8AGC - chains E and F of the 9 polymer chains in the assembly; structure by electron microscopy, 3.10 A resolution.

== Chain E ==
Molecule: Dolichyl-diphosphooligosaccharide--protein glycosyltransferase subunit 1
Source organism: Saccharomyces cerevisiae
Reference sequence: A0A6A5PXA1 (A0A6A5PXA1_YEASX); residue numbers follow UniProt; this construct covers 1-476
Sequence (476 residues; row label = number of the first residue in the row):
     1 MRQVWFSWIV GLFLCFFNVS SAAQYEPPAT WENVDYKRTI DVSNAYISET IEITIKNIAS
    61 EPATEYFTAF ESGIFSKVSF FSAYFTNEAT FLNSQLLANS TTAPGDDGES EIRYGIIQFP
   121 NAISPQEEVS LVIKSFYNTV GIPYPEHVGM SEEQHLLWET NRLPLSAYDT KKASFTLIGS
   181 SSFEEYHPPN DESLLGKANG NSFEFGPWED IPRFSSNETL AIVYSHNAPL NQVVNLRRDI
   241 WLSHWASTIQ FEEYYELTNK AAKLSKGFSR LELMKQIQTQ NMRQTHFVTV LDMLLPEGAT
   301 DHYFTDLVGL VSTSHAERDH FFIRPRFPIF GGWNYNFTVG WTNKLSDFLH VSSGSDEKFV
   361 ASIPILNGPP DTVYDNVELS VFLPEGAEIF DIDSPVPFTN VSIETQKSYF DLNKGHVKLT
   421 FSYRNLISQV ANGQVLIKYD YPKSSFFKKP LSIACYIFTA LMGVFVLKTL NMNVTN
Not modelled in the structure: 1-24, 99-110, 475-476
Glycans and other covalent adducts: N-acetylglucosamine (NAG) linked to N336, N400
Residues lining bound ligands: palmitoyl-linoleoyl phosphatidylcholine (CPL; 1-palmitoyl-2-linoleoyl-sn-glycero-3-phosphocholine): W241, Q250, E252, Y409, F410, I453, Y456

== Chain F ==
Molecule: Dolichyl-diphosphooligosaccharide--protein glycosyltransferase subunit 2
Source organism: Saccharomyces cerevisiae
Reference sequence: A0A6V8S2Y6 (A0A6V8S2Y6_YEASX); residues 0-282 here correspond to UniProt positions 1-283 (UniProt number = residue number + 1)
Sequence (283 residues; each row starts with the number of its first residue; numbering starts at 0):
     0 MQFFKTLAAL VSCISFVLAY VAQDVHVSFP STAGKSRVMI GKVEPRIGID ETVPTTITVE
    60 DPNEVIQVNF AIESTNKPFQ NTLLIGLPNK NLEMAFEPEI KDNGKLSMYK YRIDLAKLDA
   120 ALLQEASRSP EPIKATLILA SSTAKPKENL FREILQLNLN FDVDHSDSSL VDKFGIKPEI
   180 HHIFHAEPKR VAKPIAVIFV LIIFITILSL IVTWLNSCAA AFNNIPTGVT AVYFLGFIAT
   240 IVGFEVIFAR YYLGTSIFET LFSSLYLGAP GLLTSTKFLR SFG
Not modelled in the structure: 0-24
Residues lining bound ligands: palmitoyl-linoleoyl phosphatidylcholine (CPL; 1-palmitoyl-2-linoleoyl-sn-glycero-3-phosphocholine): F247, Y250, Y251, G253, T254, S255, I256

== Interface between chain E and chain F ==
Contacting residue pairs - 5 pairs, chain E then chain F:
  L470(E) with L272(F), hydrophobic
  N471(E) with R279(F)
  M472(E) with L271(F), hydrophobic; T275(F)
  N473(E) with R279(F), hydrogen bond (backbone-side chain)
Also at the interface, not in a pair above, chain E (5 interface residues in all): V474
Also at the interface, not in a pair above, chain F (5 interface residues in all): L278

== Overview ==
Chain E and chain F each contribute 5 residues to their interface; the contacts include 1 hydrogen bond. Its
one hydrogen-bonded contact is N473(E)-R279(F). Bound to chain E: palmitoyl-linoleoyl phosphatidylcholine.
Ligands of chain F: palmitoyl-linoleoyl phosphatidylcholine. Covalently linked N-acetylglucosamine: at N336(E)
and N400(E).
Chain E is Dolichyl-diphosphooligosaccharide--protein glycosyltransferase subunit 1 and chain F is
Dolichyl-diphosphooligosaccharide--protein glycosyltransferase subunit 2, both from Saccharomyces cerevisiae;
the structure, Structure of yeast oligosaccharylransferase complex with lipid-linked oligosaccharide and
non-acceptor peptide bound, was determined by electron microscopy together with 8AGB and 8AGE from the same
study.
